6J4B - chain A; structure by X-ray diffraction, 1.58 A resolution.

[Chain A]
Protein: Cupin superfamily protein
From: Streptomyces sp. B9173
UniProtKB: X2D812 (X2D812_9ACTN); numbering as in UniProt (aligned over 6-129)
Amino-acid sequence (126 residues; each row starts with the number of its first residue):
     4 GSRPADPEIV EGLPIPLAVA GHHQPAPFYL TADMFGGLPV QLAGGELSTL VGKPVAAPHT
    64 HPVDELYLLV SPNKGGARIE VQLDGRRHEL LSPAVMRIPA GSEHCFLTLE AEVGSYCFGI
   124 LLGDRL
Not modelled in the structure: 4-6
Sequence notes: expression tag (4-5)
Metal / ion sites: Zn2+ site 1: Asp9, His91, Glu113; Zn2+ site 2: His25 (together with acetic acid); Zn2+ site 3: His26, Asp36; Zn2+ site 4: His62 (together with acetic acid); Zn2+ site 5: His64, Glu68, His107

[Overview]
The Zn2+ site 1 is built by Asp9, His91 and Glu113. The Zn2+ site 3 is built by His26 and Asp36.
Chain A is Cupin superfamily protein (Streptomyces sp. B9173); the structure, Crystal structure of MarH, an
epimerase for biosynthesis of Maremycins in Streptomyces, under 400 mM Zinc ..., was determined by X-ray
diffraction.
